5VGZ - chains A and B of the 17 polymer chains in the assembly; structure by electron microscopy, 4.50 A resolution (low resolution: residue-level contacts below are approximate; hydrogen-bond / salt-bridge calls are withheld).

# Chain A
Molecule: 26S proteasome regulatory subunit 7
From: Homo sapiens
UniProtKB: P35998 (PRS7_HUMAN); residues 73-155 here = UniProt positions 73-155
Sequence (83 residues; row label = number of the first residue in the row):
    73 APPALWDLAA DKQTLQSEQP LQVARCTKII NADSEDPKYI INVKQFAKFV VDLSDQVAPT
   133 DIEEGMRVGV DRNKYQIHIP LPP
Swiss-Prot annotation at these positions:
  - modified residue: Lys-116 (N6-acetyllysine)

# Chain B
Molecule: 26S proteasome regulatory subunit 4
From: Homo sapiens
UniProtKB: P62191 (PRS4_HUMAN); numbering as in UniProt (aligned over 93-165)
Sequence (73 residues; numbered 93 to 165; the number before each row is that of its first residue):
    93 EEERSKVDDL RGTPMSVGTL EEIIDDNHAI VSTSVGSEHY VSILSFVDKD LLEPGCSVLL
   153 NHKVHAVIGV LMD

# Interface between chain A and chain B
Residue-residue contacts (27):
  Ala-76(A) with Ser-137(B); Phe-138(B)
  Asp-79(A) with Leu-136(B); Ser-137(B)
  Leu-80(A) with Glu-95(B); Arg-96(B); Ser-137(B)
  Asp-83(A) with Lys-98(B); Val-99(B); Leu-136(B)
  Glu-90(A) with Val-156(B)
  Leu-93(A) with Tyr-132(B); Val-133(B); Ser-134(B)
  Gln-94(A) with Val-156(B)
  Val-95(A) with Tyr-132(B)
  Ala-96(A) with Glu-130(B); His-131(B); Tyr-132(B)
  Cys-98(A) with Ser-129(B); Glu-130(B)
  Thr-99(A) with Glu-130(B)
  Lys-116(A) with Val-127(B); Gly-128(B); Glu-130(B)
  Gln-117(A) with Val-127(B)
  Arg-144(A) with Val-156(B)
Other interface residues (no listed pair), chain A (17 interface residues in all): Arg-139, Gly-141, Ile-151
Other interface residues (no listed pair), chain B (18 interface residues in all): Glu-113, His-120

# Overview
The interface between chain A and chain B involves 17 residues on one side and 18 on the other.
Here chain A is 26S proteasome regulatory subunit 7 and chain B is 26S proteasome regulatory subunit 4, both
from Homo sapiens. Entry 5VGZ (Conformational Landscape of the p28-Bound Human Proteasome Regulatory Particle)
was determined by electron microscopy together with 5VHF, 5VHH, 5VHI, 5VHJ, 5VHM, 5VHN and 5 further entries
from the same study.
